7TKM - chains A and O of the 27 polymer chains in the assembly; structure by electron microscopy, 4.50 A resolution (low resolution: residue-level contacts below are approximate; hydrogen-bond / salt-bridge calls are withheld).

== Chain A ==
Molecule: ATP synthase subunit alpha
Source organism: Saccharomyces cerevisiae
UniProtKB: P07251 (ATPA_YEAST); residues 1-510 here correspond to UniProt positions 36-545 (UniProt number = residue number + 35)
Amino-acid sequence (510 residues; numbered 1 to 510; the number before each row is that of its first residue):
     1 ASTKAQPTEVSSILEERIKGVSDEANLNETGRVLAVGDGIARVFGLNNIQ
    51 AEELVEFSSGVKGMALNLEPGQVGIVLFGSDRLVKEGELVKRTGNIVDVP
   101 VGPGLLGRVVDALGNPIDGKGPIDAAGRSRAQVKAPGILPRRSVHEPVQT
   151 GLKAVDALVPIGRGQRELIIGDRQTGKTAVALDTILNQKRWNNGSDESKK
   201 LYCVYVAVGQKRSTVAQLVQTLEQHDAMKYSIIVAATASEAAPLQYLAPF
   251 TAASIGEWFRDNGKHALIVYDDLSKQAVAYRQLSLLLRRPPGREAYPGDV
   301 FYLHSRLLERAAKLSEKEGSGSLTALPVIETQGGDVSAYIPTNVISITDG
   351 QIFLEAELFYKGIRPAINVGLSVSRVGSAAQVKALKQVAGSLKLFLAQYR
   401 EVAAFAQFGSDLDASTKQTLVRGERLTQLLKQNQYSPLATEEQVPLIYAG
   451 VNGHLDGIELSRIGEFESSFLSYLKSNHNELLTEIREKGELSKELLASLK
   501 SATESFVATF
Not modelled in the structure: 1-8, 408-409, 510
Swiss-Prot annotation at these positions:
  - binding site (ATP): G171 to T178
  - site: S372 (Required for activity)
  - modified residue (Phosphoserine): S22, S143

== Chain O ==
Molecule: ATP synthase subunit 5
Source organism: Saccharomyces cerevisiae
UniProtKB: P09457 (ATPO_YEAST); residues 1-195 here correspond to UniProt positions 18-212 (UniProt number = residue number + 17)
Amino-acid sequence (195 residues; each row starts with the number of its first residue):
     1 ASKAAAPPPVRLFGVEGTYATALYQAAAKNSSIDAAFQSLQKVESTVKKN
    51 PKLGHLLLNPALSLKDRNSVIDAIVETHKNLDGYVVNLLKVLSENNRLGC
   101 FEKIASDFGVLNDAHNGLLKGTVTSAEPLDPKSFKRIEKALSASKLVGQG
   151 KSLKLENVVKPEIKGGLIVELGDKTVDLSISTKIQKLNKVLEDSI
Not modelled in the structure: 1-6, 194-195

== Chain A / chain O interface ==
Residue-residue contacts - 6 pairs, chain A then chain O:
  L27(A) with T175(O); V176(O)
  N28(A) with K174(O); T175(O)
  E29(A) with D173(O)
  T30(A) with D173(O)

== Overview ==
Chain A and chain O each contribute 4 residues to their interface. UniProt lists 8 ATP-binding residues on
chain A.
Chain A is ATP synthase subunit alpha and chain O is ATP synthase subunit 5, both from Saccharomyces
cerevisiae; the structure, Yeast ATP synthase State 3binding(b) with 10 mM ATP backbone model, was determined
by electron microscopy together with 7TJS, 7TJT, 7TJU, 7TJV, 7TJW, 7TJX and 30 further entries from the same
study.
